PDB entry 1LNB | X-ray diffraction, 1.80 A resolution | chain E

[Chain E]
Protein: Thermolysin
Source organism: Bacillus thermoproteolyticus
Notes: EC 3.4.24.27
UniProtKB: P00800 (THER_BACTH); residue numbers follow UniProt; this construct covers 1-316
Chain sequence (316 residues; row label = number of the first residue in the row):
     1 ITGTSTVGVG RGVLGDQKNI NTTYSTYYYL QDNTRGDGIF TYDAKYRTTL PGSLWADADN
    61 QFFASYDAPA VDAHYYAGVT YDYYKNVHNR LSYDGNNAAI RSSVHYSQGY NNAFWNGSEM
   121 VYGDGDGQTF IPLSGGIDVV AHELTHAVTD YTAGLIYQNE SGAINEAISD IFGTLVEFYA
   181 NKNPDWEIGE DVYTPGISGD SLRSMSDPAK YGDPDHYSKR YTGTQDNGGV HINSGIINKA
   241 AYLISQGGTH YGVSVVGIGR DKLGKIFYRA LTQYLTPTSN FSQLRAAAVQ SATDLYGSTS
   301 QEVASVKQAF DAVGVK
Bound ions: Ca2+ site 1: Asp57, Asp59, Gln61; Ca2+ site 2: Asp138, Glu177, Asp185, Glu187, Glu190; Fe ion: His142, His146, Glu166; Ca2+ site 3: Glu177, Asn183, Asp185, Glu190; Ca2+ site 4: Tyr193, Thr194, Ile197, Asp200
Ligand contacts: lysine / valine: Asn111, Asn112, Ala113, Thr129, Phe130, Leu133, Val139, His142, Glu143, Glu166, Tyr193, Leu202, Arg203, His231

[Overview]
Chain E binds lysine / valine. Asp57, Asp59 and Gln61 form the Ca2+ site 1. Asp138, Glu177, Asp185, Glu187 and
Glu190 form the Ca2+ site 2.
Chain E is Thermolysin (Bacillus thermoproteolyticus); the structure, A structural analysis of metal
substitutions in thermolysin, was determined by X-ray diffraction together with 1LNA, 1LNC, 1LND, 1LNE and
1LNF from the same study.
